Entry 6WGC (electron microscopy, 4.30 A resolution (low resolution: residue-level contacts below are approximate; hydrogen-bond / salt-bridge calls are withheld)); this record covers chains E and D of the 11 polymer chains in the assembly.

== Chain E ==
Name: Origin recognition complex subunit 5
From: Saccharomyces cerevisiae
Reference sequence: P50874 (ORC5_YEAST); numbering as in UniProt (aligned over 1-479)
Amino-acid sequence (479 residues; numbered 1 to 479; the number before each row is that of its first residue):
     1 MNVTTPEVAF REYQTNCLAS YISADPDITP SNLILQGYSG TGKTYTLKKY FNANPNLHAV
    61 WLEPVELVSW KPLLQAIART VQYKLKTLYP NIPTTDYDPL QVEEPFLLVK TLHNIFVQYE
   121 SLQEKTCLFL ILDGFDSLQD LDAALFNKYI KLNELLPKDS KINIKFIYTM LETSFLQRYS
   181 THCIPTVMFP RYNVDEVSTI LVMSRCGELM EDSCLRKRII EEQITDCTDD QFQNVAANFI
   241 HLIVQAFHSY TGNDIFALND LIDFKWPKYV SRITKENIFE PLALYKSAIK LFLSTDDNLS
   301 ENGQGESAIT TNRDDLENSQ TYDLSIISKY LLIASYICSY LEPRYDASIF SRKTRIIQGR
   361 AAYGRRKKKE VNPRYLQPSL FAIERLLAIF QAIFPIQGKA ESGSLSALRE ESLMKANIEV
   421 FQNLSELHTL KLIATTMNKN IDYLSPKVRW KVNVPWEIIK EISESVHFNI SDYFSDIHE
Not modelled in the structure: 1, 300-318, 354-371, 396-411, 477-479
Swiss-Prot annotation at these positions:
  - binding site (ATP): Gly37 to Thr44
Small-molecule neighbours:
  - ATP-gamma-S (AGS; phosphothiophosphoric acid-adenylate ester), molecule 1: Val8, Ala9, Phe10, Tyr38, Ser39, Gly40, Thr41, Gly42, Lys43, Thr44, Tyr45, Asp133, Tyr192, Ile200, Ile255, Phe256
  - ATP-gamma-S (AGS), molecule 2: Lys151, Glu154, Lys158

== Chain D ==
Name: Origin recognition complex subunit 4
From: Saccharomyces cerevisiae
Reference sequence: P54791 (ORC4_YEAST); residue numbers follow UniProt; this construct covers 1-529
Amino-acid sequence (529 residues; row label = number of the first residue in the row):
     1 MTISEARLSP QVNLLPIKRH SNEEVEETAA ILKKRTIDNE KCKDSDPGFG SLQRRLLQQL
    61 YGTLPTDEKI IFTYLQDCQQ EIDRIIKQSI IQKESHSVIL VGPRQSYKTY LLDYELSLLQ
   121 QSYKEQFITI RLNGFIHSEQ TAINGIATQL EQQLQKIHGS EEKIDDTSLE TISSGSLTEV
   181 FEKILLLLDS TTKTRNEDSG EVDRESITKI TVVFIFDEID TFAGPVRQTL LYNLFDMVEH
   241 SRVPVCIFGC TTKLNILEYL EKRVKSRFSQ RVIYMPQIQN LDDMVDAVRN LLTVRSEISP
   301 WVSQWNETLE KELSDPRSNL NRHIRMNFET FRSLPTLKNS IIPLVATSKN FGSLCTAIKS
   361 CSFLDIYNKN QLSNNLTGRL QSLSDLELAI LISAARVALR AKDGSFNFNL AYAEYEKMIK
   421 AINSRIPTVA PTTNVGTGQS TFSIDNTIKL WLKKDVKNVW ENLVQLDFFT EKSAVGLRDN
   481 ATAAFYASNY QFQGTMIPFD LRSYQMQIIL QELRRIIPKS NMYYSWTQL
Not modelled in the structure: 1-45, 159-170, 191-206, 427-446
Swiss-Prot annotation at these positions:
  - modified residue: Ser9 (Phosphoserine)
Small-molecule neighbours:
  - ATP-gamma-S (AGS; phosphothiophosphoric acid-adenylate ester), molecule 1: Tyr61, Gly62, Pro103, Arg104, Gln105, Ser106, Tyr107, Lys108, Thr109, Tyr110, Asp217, Glu218, Pro335, Lys338
  - ATP-gamma-S (AGS), molecule 2: His240, Arg263, Arg267

== How chain E and chain D interact ==
Contacting residue pairs (78):
  Tyr13(E) with Tyr367(D); Asn370(D)
  Gln14(E) with Asn370(D)
  Ser20(E) with Ile342(D); Pro343(D); Ala346(D)
  Tyr21(E) with Asn339(D); Pro343(D)
  Asp27(E) with Tyr61(D); Thr63(D)
  Ile28(E) with Leu57(D); Gln58(D); Tyr61(D)
  Pro30(E) with Tyr61(D)
  Gln36(E) with Asn374(D)
  Tyr38(E) with Arg379(D); Gln465(D); Leu466(D)
  Pro105(E) with Ile136(D)
  Phe106(E) with His137(D); Thr141(D); Asn144(D); Gly145(D); Thr148(D)
  His113(E) with Gln152(D)
  Asp142(E) with Arg478(D); Asn480(D); Ala481(D)
  Ala143(E) with Arg478(D); Asp479(D)
  Ala144(E) with Asp479(D)
  Asn147(E) with Phe135(D)
  Lys148(E) with Phe135(D)
  Lys151(E) with Asn133(D)
  Leu152(E) with Ile136(D)
  Leu155(E) with Arg131(D)
  Glu172(E) with Gln465(D); Asp467(D)
  Thr173(E) with Asn374(D); Asn375(D)
  Ser174(E) with Asp467(D)
  Phe175(E) with Leu477(D)
  Gln177(E) with Asn375(D)
  Arg178(E) with Leu477(D)
  Thr181(E) with Arg104(D); Gln105(D)
  His182(E) with Arg104(D); Gln105(D)
  Cys183(E) with Gln105(D); Thr336(D)
  Pro185(E) with Asn339(D)
  Thr186(E) with Gln371(D)
  Met188(E) with Asn370(D); Asn374(D)
  Phe189(E) with Asn374(D)
  Arg191(E) with Ser382(D)
  His248(E) with Ser384(D)
  Ser249(E) with Asp385(D); Leu386(D); Trp451(D)
  Tyr250(E) with Trp451(D); Asp455(D); Asn458(D); Val459(D)
  Gly252(E) with Ser384(D); Glu387(D)
  Asn253(E) with Ser382(D); Ser384(D)
  Leu293(E) with Lys449(D)
  Asn298(E) with Lys454(D)
  Tyr375(E) with Leu410(D); Leu501(D)
  Thr435(E) with Gln493(D)
  Thr436(E) with Gln493(D)
  Lys439(E) with Gln491(D)
  Lys451(E) with Ile497(D)
  Asn453(E) with Met496(D); Ile497(D)
Interface residues without a listed pair, chain E (61 interface residues in all): Asn2, Gly37, Val109, Lys110, Leu141, Glu154, Val187, Tyr192, Thr251, Thr295, Asp297, Leu376, Gln377, Met437
Interface residues without a listed pair, chain D (60 interface residues in all): Arg54, Phe363, Ile366, Leu383, Asn409, Asn462, Ala484, Pro498

== Summary ==
Chain E and chain D form an interface of 61 and 60 residues respectively. One ATP-gamma-S molecule is bound
between chain E and chain D. Bound to chain E: ATP-gamma-S. Chain D binds ATP-gamma-S. Curated annotation
(UniProt) lists 8 ATP-binding residues on chain E.
Chain E is Origin recognition complex subunit 5 and chain D is Origin recognition complex subunit 4, both from
Saccharomyces cerevisiae; the structure, Atomic model of semi-attached mutant OCCM-DNA complex
(ORC-Cdc6-Cdt1-Mcm2-7 with Mcm6 WHD truncation), was determined by electron microscopy (same publication as
6WGF, 6WGG and 6WGI).
